Entry 2XX1 (X-ray diffraction, 3.00 A resolution); this record covers chains D and E of the 3 polymer chains in the assembly.

== Chain D (and E) ==
Name: Dissimilatory copper-containing nitrite reductase
Organism: Achromobacter xylosoxidans
Notes: EC 1.7.2.1; chain E of this document is another copy of the same molecule, construct and numbering; everything in this record applies to it too
UniProtKB: O68601 (O68601_ALCXX); residues 2-336 here correspond to UniProt positions 26-360 (UniProt number = residue number + 24)
Sequence (336 residues; numbered 1 to 336; the number before each row is that of its first residue):
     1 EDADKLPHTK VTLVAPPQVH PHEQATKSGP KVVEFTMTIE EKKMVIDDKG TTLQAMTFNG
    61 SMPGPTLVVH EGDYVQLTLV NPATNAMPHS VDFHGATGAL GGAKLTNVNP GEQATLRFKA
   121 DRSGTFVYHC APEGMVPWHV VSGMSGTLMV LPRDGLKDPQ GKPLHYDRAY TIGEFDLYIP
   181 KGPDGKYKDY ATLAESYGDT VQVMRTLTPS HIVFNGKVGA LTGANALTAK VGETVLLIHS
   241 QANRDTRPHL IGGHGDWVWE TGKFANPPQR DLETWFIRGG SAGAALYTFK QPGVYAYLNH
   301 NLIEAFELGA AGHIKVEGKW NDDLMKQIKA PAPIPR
Disordered / not traced: 1
Differences from the reference sequence: expression tag (1); engineered mutation Ser90 (Asn114 in O68601)
Metal / ion sites: Cu ion site 1: His89, Cys130, His139; Cu ion site 2: His94, His129 (together with nitrite ion) (shared with 1 residue of chain A); Cu ion site 3: His300 (together with nitrite ion) (shared with His94(E), His129(E) of chain E)
Ligand contacts:
  - nitrite ion (NO2), molecule 1: Asp92, His94, His129
  - nitrite ion (NO2), molecule 2: His249, Ile251, His300, Leu302

== How chain D and chain E interact ==
Pairs across the interface - 113 pairs, chain D then chain E:
  Thr208(D) - Thr206(E)
  Arg244(D) - Leu207(E)
  Arg247(D) - Asp245(E)  salt bridge
  Arg247(D) - Gly279(E)
  His249(D) - His94(E)
  Ile251(D) - Asp92(E)
  Ile251(D) - Leu100(E)  hydrophobic
  Gly252(D) - Ala96(E)
  Gly252(D) - Thr97(E)
  Gly252(D) - Gly98(E)  hydrogen bond (backbone-backbone)
  Gly252(D) - Gly101(E)
  His254(D) - His94(E)  hydrogen bond (side chain-backbone)
  His254(D) - Ala96(E)
  His254(D) - Thr97(E)
  His254(D) - Arg122(E)  hydrogen bond
  His254(D) - Phe126(E)
  Asp256(D) - Arg122(E)  salt bridge
  Glu260(D) - Arg278(E)  salt bridge
  Gln269(D) - Thr261(E)
  Gln269(D) - Asn266(E)
  Arg270(D) - Lys263(E)
  Arg270(D) - Ala265(E)
  Arg270(D) - Asn266(E)  hydrogen bond (backbone-side chain)
  Asp271(D) - Arg122(E)  salt bridge
  Asp271(D) - Phe126(E)
  Asp271(D) - Lys263(E)
  Asp271(D) - Ala265(E)
  Leu272(D) - Thr261(E)
  Leu272(D) - Lys263(E)
  Glu273(D) - His94(E)  salt bridge
  Glu273(D) - Thr125(E)
  Glu273(D) - Phe126(E)
  Glu273(D) - Val127(E)  hydrogen bond (side chain-backbone)
  Glu273(D) - Lys263(E)  salt bridge
  Glu273(D) - Gly280(E)
  Glu273(D) - Ser281(E)
  Glu273(D) - Ala282(E)  hydrogen bond (side chain-backbone)
  Thr274(D) - Arg278(E)
  Thr274(D) - Gly279(E)
  Thr274(D) - Gly280(E)  hydrogen bond (side chain-backbone)
  Trp275(D) - Arg278(E)
  Phe276(D) - Asp245(E)
  Phe276(D) - Phe276(E)  hydrophobic
  Phe276(D) - Arg278(E)
  Tyr287(D) - Thr97(E)
  Tyr287(D) - Arg122(E)
  Lys290(D) - Asp121(E)  salt bridge
  Lys290(D) - Arg122(E)
  Gln291(D) - Thr97(E)  hydrogen bond (side chain-backbone)
  Gln291(D) - Gly98(E)
  Val294(D) - Leu100(E)
  His300(D) - His94(E)  hydrogen bond
  His300(D) - His129(E)  hydrogen bond
  His300(D) - Ala242(E)  hydrogen bond (side chain-backbone)
  His300(D) - Asn243(E)
  His300(D) - Gly279(E)
  His300(D) - Gly280(E)
  Asn301(D) - Asn243(E)  hydrogen bond (side chain-backbone)
  Leu302(D) - Pro137(E)  hydrophobic
  Leu302(D) - Val140(E)  hydrophobic
  Leu302(D) - Asn243(E)  hydrogen bond (backbone-side chain)
  Ile303(D) - Pro137(E)
  Ile303(D) - Tyr178(E)
  Ile303(D) - Met204(E)
  Ile303(D) - Leu207(E)  hydrophobic
  Ile303(D) - Asn243(E)
  Glu304(D) - Leu207(E)
  Phe306(D) - Pro132(E)
  Phe306(D) - Gly134(E)
  Phe306(D) - Met135(E)
  Phe306(D) - Val136(E)
  Glu307(D) - Val136(E)
  Glu307(D) - Val201(E)
  Glu307(D) - Met204(E)
  Glu307(D) - Arg205(E)  salt bridge
  Leu308(D) - Arg205(E)
  Trp320(D) - Ala99(E)  hydrophobic
  Asp322(D) - Arg117(E)  hydrogen bond (backbone-side chain)
  Asp323(D) - Tyr74(E)  hydrogen bond
  Leu324(D) - Phe118(E)
  Leu324(D) - Lys119(E)  hydrogen bond (backbone-backbone)
  Met325(D) - Ala96(E)  hydrophobic
  Met325(D) - Thr97(E)
  Met325(D) - Gly98(E)
  Met325(D) - Gly101(E)
  Met325(D) - Gly102(E)
  Met325(D) - Leu105(E)  hydrophobic
  Met325(D) - Leu116(E)  hydrophobic
  Met325(D) - Arg117(E)
  Lys326(D) - Leu116(E)
  Lys326(D) - Arg117(E)  hydrogen bond (backbone-backbone)
  Gln327(D) - Leu105(E)  hydrogen bond (side chain-backbone)
  Gln327(D) - Thr115(E)
  Ile328(D) - Gln76(E)
  Ile328(D) - Thr115(E)  hydrogen bond (backbone-backbone)
  Ile328(D) - Arg117(E)
  Lys329(D) - Ala114(E)
  Lys329(D) - Thr115(E)  hydrogen bond (backbone-backbone)
  Ala330(D) - Gln113(E)
  Ala330(D) - Ala114(E)
  Pro331(D) - Asn107(E)
  Pro331(D) - Glu112(E)
  Pro331(D) - Gln113(E)
  Pro331(D) - Ala114(E)
  Ala332(D) - Glu112(E)
  Ala332(D) - Gln113(E)  hydrogen bond (backbone-backbone)
  Pro333(D) - Gly111(E)
  Ile334(D) - Asn81(E)
  Ile334(D) - Pro82(E)  hydrophobic
  Ile334(D) - Gly111(E)  hydrogen bond (backbone-backbone)
  Ile334(D) - Glu112(E)
  Ile334(D) - Gln113(E)
  Pro335(D) - Gln113(E)
Other interface residues (no listed pair), chain D (48 interface residues in all): Pro209, Gly253, Tyr295, Ala296
Other interface residues (no listed pair), chain E (63 interface residues in all): Ala3, Asp4, Val80, Ala83, Gly95, Val108, Ser123, Arg244

== In short ==
The interface between chain D and chain E involves 48 residues on one side and 63 on the other, with 22
hydrogen bonds and 8 salt bridges. Among the polar pairs are Arg247(D)-Asp245(E), Asp256(D)-Arg122(E) and
Glu260(D)-Arg278(E). Bound to chain D: nitrite ion.
Both chains are Dissimilatory copper-containing nitrite reductase (Achromobacter xylosoxidans). Entry 2XX1
(STRUCTURE OF THE N90S MUTANT OF NITRITE REDUCTASE FROM ALCALIGENES XYLOSOXIDANS complexed with nitrite) was
determined by X-ray diffraction, deposited together with 2XWZ, 2XX0 and 2XXF.
